Entry 4Y9E (X-ray diffraction, 1.49 A resolution); this record covers chains A and B.

[Chain A (and B)]
Molecule: Transthyretin
Source organism: Homo sapiens
Notes: chain B of this document is another copy of the same molecule, construct and numbering; everything in this record applies to it too
UniProt: P02766 (TTHY_HUMAN); residues -19 to 127 here correspond to UniProt positions 1-147 (UniProt number = residue number + 20)
Chain sequence (159 residues; numbered -31 to 127; the number before each row is that of its first residue; numbers below 1 keep their minus sign (Met-31 is residue -31)):
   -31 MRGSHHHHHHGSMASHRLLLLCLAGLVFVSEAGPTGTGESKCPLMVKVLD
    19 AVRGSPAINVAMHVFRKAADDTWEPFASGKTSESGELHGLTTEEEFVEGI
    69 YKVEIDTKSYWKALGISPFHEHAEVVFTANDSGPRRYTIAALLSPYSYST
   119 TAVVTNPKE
Unresolved in the structure: -31 to 9, 126-127 (chain B: -31 to 9, 125-127)
Sequence notes: expression tag (-31 to -20); engineered mutation Met30 (Val50 in P02766)
Small-molecule neighbours: Gamma-mangostin (MKT; 1,3,6,7-tetrahydroxy-2,8-bis(3-methylbut-2-en-1-yl)-9H-xanthen-9-one): Lys15, Leu17, Pro24, Ser52, Thr106, Ala108, Ala109, Leu110, Ser117, Thr118, Thr119, Val121
What the authors report for this chain:
  - binding site for chloride ion: Lys15, Ser117, Thr119, Val121
  - binding site for Gamma-mangostin: Ala108, Leu110, Ser117, Thr119

[Interface between chain A and chain B]
Contacting residue pairs - 43 pairs, chain A then chain B:
  Ile68(A) with Glu89(B)
  Phe87(A) with Phe95(B); Tyr105(B), hydrophobic; Ile107(B), hydrophobic; Ala120(B), hydrophobic; Val122(B), hydrophobic
  His88(A) with Val93(B); Val94(B); Thr118(B)
  Glu89(A) with Val94(B), hydrogen bond (backbone-backbone); Phe95(B); Thr96(B), hydrogen bond
  His90(A) with Val94(B)
  Glu92(A) with Glu92(B); Tyr116(B), hydrogen bond (backbone-side chain)
  Val93(A) with Phe87(B), hydrophobic
  Val94(A) with His88(B); Glu89(B), hydrogen bond (backbone-backbone); His90(B); Glu92(B)
  Phe95(A) with Phe87(B), hydrophobic; Glu89(B)
  Thr96(A) with Glu89(B), hydrogen bond
  Tyr105(A) with Phe87(B), hydrophobic
  Ile107(A) with Phe87(B), hydrophobic
  Tyr114(A) with Thr119(B), hydrogen bond (backbone-side chain); Ala120(B), hydrogen bond (backbone-backbone); Val122(B), hydrophobic
  Ser115(A) with Thr118(B), hydrogen bond (side chain-backbone); Thr119(B), hydrogen bond
  Tyr116(A) with Glu92(B), hydrogen bond (side chain-backbone); Ser117(B); Thr118(B), hydrogen bond (backbone-backbone)
  Ser117(A) with Tyr116(B); Ser117(B), hydrogen bond
  Thr118(A) with His88(B); Ser115(B), hydrogen bond (backbone-side chain); Tyr116(B), hydrogen bond (backbone-backbone)
  Thr119(A) with Tyr114(B), hydrogen bond (side chain-backbone); Ser115(B), hydrogen bond
  Ala120(A) with Phe87(B), hydrophobic; Tyr114(B), hydrogen bond (backbone-backbone)
  Val122(A) with Tyr114(B), hydrophobic
Interface residues without a listed pair, chain A (21 interface residues in all): Lys76
Interface residues without a listed pair, chain B (21 interface residues in all): Ile68, Lys76

[Summary]
Chain A and chain B each contribute 21 residues to their interface; the contacts include 17 hydrogen bonds.
Polar pairs include Glu89(A)-Thr96(B), Glu92(A)-Tyr116(B) and Tyr114(A)-Thr119(B). The paper reports a binding
site for chloride ion at Lys15(A), Ser117(A) and Thr119(A) among others; a binding site for Gamma-mangostin at
Ala108(A), Leu110(A) and Ser117(A) among others.
Both chains are Transthyretin (Homo sapiens). Entry 4Y9E (Crystal structure of V30M mutated transthyretin in
complex with gamma-mangostin) was determined by X-ray diffraction (same publication as 4Y9B, 4Y9C, 4Y9F and
4Y9G).
